PDB entry 6B5S | X-ray diffraction, 1.98 A resolution | chains H and L of the 3 polymer chains in the assembly

Chain H:
Molecule: CIS42 Fab Heavy chain
Organism: Homo sapiens
Notes: antibody fragment or engineered binder
Amino-acid sequence (222 residues; numbered 1 to 216 plus 6 insertion-coded residues; the number before each row is that of its first residue; a row labelled like 82A-82C holds insertion residues (82A, then the next letters in order)):
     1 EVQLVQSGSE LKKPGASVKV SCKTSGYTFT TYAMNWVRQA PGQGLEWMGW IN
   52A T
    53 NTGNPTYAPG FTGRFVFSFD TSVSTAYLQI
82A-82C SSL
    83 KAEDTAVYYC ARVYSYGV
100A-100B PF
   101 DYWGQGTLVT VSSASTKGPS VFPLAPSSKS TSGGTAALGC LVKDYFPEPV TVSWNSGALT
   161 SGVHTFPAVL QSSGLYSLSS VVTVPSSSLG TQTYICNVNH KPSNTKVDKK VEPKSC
Disordered / not traced: 128-131, 215-216
Modified residues: Glu1 (pyroglutamic acid; PCA)
Disulfides: Cys22-Cys92, Cys140-Cys196
Ion coordination: Na+ site 1 near Pro14 (its only coordinating residue here); Na+ site 2 near Glu46 (its only coordinating residue here); Na+ site 3 near Gly55 (its only coordinating residue here); Na+ site 4 near Pro61 (its only coordinating residue here); Na+ site 5: Val198, Asp208

Chain L:
Molecule: CIS42 Fab Light chain
Organism: Homo sapiens
Notes: antibody fragment or engineered binder
Amino-acid sequence (216 residues; each row starts with the number of its first residue; note: 1 number in that range is skipped by the numbering (no residue carries it; nothing is unmodelled there); a row labelled like 27A-27C holds insertion residues (27A, then the next letters in order)):
     1 QSVLTQPAS
    11 VSGSPGQSIT ISCTATS
27A-27C SNV
    28 GSFNLVSWYQ HHPGKAPKLI IHEVSKRPSG ASNRFSGSKS GNTASLTISG LQAEDEADYY
    88 CCSYVGSD
   95A T
    96 WVFGGGTKLT VLGQPKAAPS VTLFPPSSEE LQANKATLVC LISDFYPGAV TVAWKADSSP
   156 VKAGVETTTP SKQSNNKYAA SSYLSLTPEQ WKSHRSYSCQ VTHEGSTVEK TVAPTECS
Disordered / not traced: 1, 211-213
Disulfides: Cys23-Cys88, Cys135-Cys194
Ion coordination: Na+ site 1 near Ala80 (its only coordinating residue here); Na+ site 2 near Thr117 (its only coordinating residue here)

Interface between chain H and chain L:
Pairs across the interface - 67 pairs, chain H then chain L:
  Val37(H) - Phe98(L)  hydrophobic
  Gln39(H) - His38(L)
  Gln39(H) - Tyr87(L)  hydrogen bond
  Gly44(H) - Tyr87(L)
  Leu45(H) - Tyr87(L)
  Leu45(H) - Phe98(L)
  Trp47(H) - Asp95(L)
  Trp47(H) - Thr95A(L)
  Trp47(H) - Trp96(L)
  Trp47(H) - Phe98(L)
  Trp50(H) - Asp95(L)  hydrogen bond (side chain-backbone)
  Tyr91(H) - His38(L)  hydrogen bond
  Tyr91(H) - Lys42(L)
  Tyr91(H) - Pro44(L)
  Tyr98(H) - Leu32(L)
  Tyr98(H) - Tyr91(L)  hydrophobic
  Tyr98(H) - Asp95(L)  hydrogen bond
  Gly99(H) - Leu32(L)
  Gly99(H) - His49(L)  hydrogen bond (backbone-side chain)
  Gly99(H) - Glu50(L)
  Val100(H) - Leu46(L)  hydrophobic
  Val100(H) - His49(L)
  Pro100A(H) - Ser34(L)
  Pro100A(H) - Tyr36(L)  hydrogen bond (backbone-side chain)
  Pro100A(H) - Trp96(L)
  Phe100B(H) - Tyr36(L)
  Phe100B(H) - Leu46(L)
  Phe100B(H) - Cys89(L)  hydrophobic
  Phe100B(H) - Trp96(L)  hydrophobic
  Phe100B(H) - Phe98(L)  hydrophobic
  Trp103(H) - Ala43(L)  hydrophobic
  Trp103(H) - Pro44(L)
  Trp103(H) - Phe98(L)  hydrophobic
  Gly104(H) - Ala43(L)
  Phe122(H) - Ser122(L)
  Phe122(H) - Glu124(L)
  Phe122(H) - Glu125(L)
  Pro123(H) - Ser122(L)
  Pro123(H) - Glu124(L)
  Leu124(H) - Phe119(L)  hydrophobic
  Ala125(H) - Phe119(L)
  Ala137(H) - Phe119(L)
  Leu141(H) - Thr132(L)
  Leu141(H) - Tyr178(L)  hydrophobic
  Lys143(H) - Glu125(L)  salt bridge
  Lys143(H) - Lys130(L)
  Lys143(H) - Thr132(L)
  His164(H) - Gln168(L)  hydrogen bond
  His164(H) - Ala174(L)
  Phe166(H) - Leu136(L)  hydrophobic
  Phe166(H) - Ile137(L)
  Phe166(H) - Ala174(L)  hydrophobic
  Phe166(H) - Ala175(L)
  Pro167(H) - Thr163(L)
  Pro167(H) - Ser166(L)
  Pro167(H) - Ser176(L)
  Ala168(H) - Thr163(L)
  Val169(H) - Glu161(L)
  Val169(H) - Thr163(L)
  Val169(H) - Tyr178(L)  hydrophobic
  Gln171(H) - Glu161(L)
  Ser172(H) - Glu161(L)  hydrogen bond (backbone-side chain)
  Leu178(H) - Tyr178(L)
  Ser179(H) - Val134(L)
  Ser179(H) - Tyr178(L)  hydrogen bond
  Val181(H) - Leu136(L)  hydrophobic
  Lys209(H) - Glu124(L)  salt bridge
Other interface residues (no listed pair), chain H (40 interface residues in all): Asn35, Gln43, Glu46, Thr58, Asp101, Gln105, Leu138, Ser177
Other interface residues (no listed pair), chain L (39 interface residues in all): Gly99, Gly100, Thr117, Ser138, Thr162

Summary:
40 residues of chain H face 39 of chain L across their interface; the contacts include 9 hydrogen bonds and 2
salt bridges. Among the polar pairs are Lys143(H)-Glu125(L), Lys209(H)-Glu124(L) and Gln39(H)-Tyr87(L).
Val198(H) and Asp208(H) coordinate Na+ site 5.
Chain H is CIS42 Fab Heavy chain and chain L is CIS42 Fab Light chain, both from Homo sapiens; the structure,
Structure of PfCSP peptide 25 with human antibody CIS42, was determined by X-ray diffraction, deposited
together with 6B5P, 6B5R and 6B5T.
